Entry 7VA4 (electron microscopy, 14.00 A resolution (very low resolution: no residue pairs are listed; an interface is given only as per-side residue counts)); this record covers chains J and C of the 34 polymer chains in the assembly.

# Chain J
Molecule: 539-nt DNA strand
From: Homo sapiens
Sequence (539 nucleotides; row label = number of the first residue in the row):
     1 AACCCTAACC CTAACCCTAA CCCTAACCCT AACCCTAACC CTAACCCTAA CCCTAACCCT
    61 AACCCTAACC CTAACCCTAA CCCTAACCCT AACCCTAACC CTAACCCTAA CCCTAACCCT
   121 AACCCTAACC CTAACCCTAA CCCTAACCCT AACCCTAACC CTAACCCTAA CCCTAACCCT
   181 AACCCTAACC CTAACCCTAA CCCTAACCCT AACCCTAACC CTAACCCTAA CCCTAACCCT
   241 AACCCTAACC CTAACCCTAA CCCTAACCCT AACCCTAACC CTAACCCTAA CCCTAACCCT
   301 AACCCTAACC CTAACCCTAA CCCTAACCCT AACCCTAACC CTAACCCTAA CCCTAACCCT
   361 AACCCTAACC CTAACCCTAA CCCTAACCCT AACCCTAACC CTAACCCTAA CCCTAACCCT
   421 AACCATAACC CTAACCCTAA CCCTAACCCT AACCCTAACC CTAACCCTAA CCCTAACCCT
   481 AACCCTAACC CTAACCCTAA CCCTAACCCT AACCCTAACC CTAACCCTAA CCCTAACCC

# Chain C
Name: Histone H2A type 1-B/E
From: Homo sapiens
UniProtKB: P04908 (H2A1B_HUMAN); residues 0-129 here correspond to UniProt positions 1-130 (UniProt number = residue number + 1)
Amino-acid sequence (130 residues; row label = number of the first residue in the row; numbering starts at 0):
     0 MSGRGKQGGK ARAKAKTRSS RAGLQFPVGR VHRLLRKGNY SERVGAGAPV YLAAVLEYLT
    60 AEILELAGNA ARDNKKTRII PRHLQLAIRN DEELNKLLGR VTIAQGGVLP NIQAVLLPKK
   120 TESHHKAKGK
Unresolved in the structure: 0-9
UniProt features mapped onto this chain:
  - modified residue: Ser-1 (N-acetylserine), Arg-3 (Citrulline), Lys-5 (N6-(2-hydroxyisobutyryl)lysine), Lys-9 (N6-(2-hydroxyisobutyryl)lysine), Lys-13 (N6-(beta-hydroxybutyryl)lysine), Lys-36 (N6-(2-hydroxyisobutyryl)lysine), Lys-74 (N6-(2-hydroxyisobutyryl)lysine), Lys-75 (N6-(2-hydroxyisobutyryl)lysine), Lys-95 (N6-(2-hydroxyisobutyryl)lysine), Gln-104 (N5-methylglutamine), Lys-118 (N6-(2-hydroxyisobutyryl)lysine), Lys-119 (N6-crotonyllysine), Thr-120 (Phosphothreonine), Lys-125 (N6-crotonyllysine)
  - cross-link (Glycyl lysine isopeptide (Lys-Gly)): Lys-13 (interchain with G-Cter in ubiquitin), Lys-15 (interchain with G-Cter in ubiquitin), Lys-119 (interchain with G-Cter in ubiquitin)

# Chain J / chain C interface
At this resolution (14 A) residue pairs are not listed: 11 residues of chain J and 13 of chain C lie at the interface.

# Summary
11 residues of chain J and 13 residues of chain C are in contact.
Chain J is a 539-nt DNA strand and chain C is Histone H2A type 1-B/E, both from Homo sapiens; the structure,
Telomeric tetranucleosome in open state, was determined by electron microscopy (same publication as 7V90,
7V96, 7V9C, 7V9J, 7V9K and 7V9S).
